PDB entry 3KYD | X-ray diffraction, 2.61 A resolution | chains A and B of the 3 polymer chains in the assembly

Chain A:
Molecule: SUMO-activating enzyme subunit 1
Source organism: Homo sapiens
Reference sequence: Q9UBE0 (SAE1_HUMAN); residue numbers follow UniProt; this construct covers 1-346
Amino-acid sequence (346 residues; each row starts with the number of its first residue):
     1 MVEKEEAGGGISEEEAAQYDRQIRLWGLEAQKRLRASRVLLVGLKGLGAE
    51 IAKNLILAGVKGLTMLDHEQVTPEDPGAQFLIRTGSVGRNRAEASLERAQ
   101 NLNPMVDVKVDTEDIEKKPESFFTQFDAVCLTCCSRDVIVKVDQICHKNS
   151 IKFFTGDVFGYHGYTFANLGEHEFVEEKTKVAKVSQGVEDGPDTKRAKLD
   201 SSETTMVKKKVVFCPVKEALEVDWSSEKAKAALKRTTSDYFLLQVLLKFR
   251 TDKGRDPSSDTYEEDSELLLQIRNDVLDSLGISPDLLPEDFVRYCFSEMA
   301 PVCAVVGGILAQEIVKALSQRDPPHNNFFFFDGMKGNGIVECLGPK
Disordered / not traced: 1-24, 184-203, 346
UniProt features mapped onto this chain:
  - modified residue: Met1 (N-acetylmethionine), Val2 (N-acetylvaline), Ser12 (Phosphoserine), Lys198 (N6-acetyllysine)
  - mutagenesis: Arg21 (R21A: Abolishes ATP-dependent activation of SUMO proteins), Arg24 to Trp26 (Abolishes ATP-dependent activation of SUMO proteins)

Chain B:
Molecule: SUMO-activating enzyme subunit 2
Source organism: Homo sapiens
Notes: EC 6.3.2.-
Reference sequence: Q9UBT2 (SAE2_HUMAN); numbering as in UniProt (aligned over 1-549)
Amino-acid sequence (551 residues; row label = number of the first residue in the row; numbers below 1 keep their minus sign (Ser-1 is residue -1)):
    -1 SLMALSRGLPRELAEAVAGGRVLVVGAGGIGCELLKNLVLTGFSHIDLID
    49 LDTIDVSNLNRQFLFQKKHVGRSKAQVAKESVLQFYPKANIVAYHDSIMN
    99 PDYNVEFFRQFILVMNALDNRAARNHVNRMCLAADVPLIESGTAGYLGQV
   149 TTIKKGVTECYECHPKPTQRTFPGCTIRNTPSEPIHCIVWAKYLFNQLFG
   199 EEDADQEVSPDRADPEAAWEPTEAEARARACNEDGDIKRISTKEWAKSTG
   249 YDPVKLFTKLFKDDIRYLLTMDKLWRKRKPPVPLDWAEVQSQGEETNASD
   299 QQNEPQLGLKDQQVLDVKSYARLFSKSIETLRVHLAEKGDGAELIWDKDD
   349 PSAMDFVTSAANLRMHIFSMNMKSRFDIKSMAGNIIPAIATTNAVIAGLI
   399 VLEGLKILSGKIDQCRTIFLNKQPNPRKKLLVPCALDPPNPNCYVCASKP
   449 EVTVRLNVHKVTVLTLQDKIVKEKFAMVAPDVQIEDGKGTILISSEEGET
   499 EANNHKKLSEFGIRNGSRLQADDFLQDYTLLINILHSEDLGKDVEFEVVG
   549 D
Disordered / not traced: -1 to 3, 198-239, 291-308, 337-344, 549
Differences from the reference sequence: expression tag (-1 to 0); variant Cys229 (Ser in Q9UBT2)
Glycans and other covalent adducts: 5'-{[(3-aminopropyl)sulfonyl]amino}-5'-deoxyadenosine (VMX) linked to Cys173
Metal / ion sites: Zn2+: Cys158, Cys161, Cys441, Cys444
Residues lining bound ligands: VMX (5'-{[(3-aminopropyl)sulfonyl]amino}-5'-deoxyadenosine): Gly24, Ala25, Gly26, Gly27, Ile28, Ile47, Asp48, Leu49, Asp50, Lys72, Asp94, Ser95, Ile96, Met97, Ala115, Leu116, Asp117, Asn118, Ala121, Thr141, Thr174, Arg176
UniProt features mapped onto this chain:
  - active site: Cys173 (Glycyl thioester intermediate)
  - binding site (ATP): Gly24 to Gly29, Asp48, Asn56 to Arg59, Lys72, Ser95, Ile96, Asp117 to Arg122
  - binding site (Zn(2+)): Cys158, Cys161, Cys441, Cys444
  - modified residue: Ser207 (Phosphoserine), Lys271 (N6-acetyllysine), Ser507 (Phosphoserine)
  - cross-link (Glycyl lysine isopeptide (Lys-Gly)): Lys164 (interchain with G-Cter in SUMO1), Lys190 (interchain with G-Cter in SUMO), Lys236 (interchain with G-Cter in SUMO1), Lys257 (interchain with G-Cter in SUMO), Lys271 (interchain with G-Cter in SUMO), Lys275 (interchain with G-Cter in SUMO), Lys371 (interchain with G-Cter in SUMO2), Lys420 (interchain with G-Cter in SUMO1), Lys540 (interchain with G-Cter in SUMO2)
  - natural variant: Gly24 (G24V: In ACCES), Asn56 (N56T: In ACCES), Arg122 (R122G: In ACCES), Glu483 (E483K: In ACCES)
  - mutagenesis: Asn56 (N56A: Abolishes ATP-dependent activation of SUMO proteins), Leu57 (L57A: Strongly reduces ATP-dependent activation of SUMO proteins), Arg59 (R59A: Strongly reduces ATP-dependent activation of SUMO proteins), Lys72 (K72A: Abolishes ATP-dependent activation of SUMO proteins), Asp117 (D117A: Abolishes ATP-dependent activation of SUMO proteins), Cys173 (C173A: Loss of enzyme activity), Thr174 (T174A: Slightly reduced enzyme activity), His184 (H184Q: No effect on enzyme activity), Ile235 (I235A: Strongly reduced interaction with UBE2I; when associated with A-238), Ile238 (I238A: Strongly reduced interaction with UBE2I; when associated with A-235), Asp484 (Strongly reduced interaction with UBE2I), Gly485 (G485GGGG: Strongly reduced interaction with UBE2I)
What the authors report for this chain:
  - catalytic residues: Cys173
  - conformationally variable residues (loop rearrangement): Asp53 to Leu57, Lys164 to Arg168, Gly172 to Thr178, His184, Gly381, Asn382
  - binding site for VMX: Gly27, Ile28, Cys173, Thr174
  - contacts within the chain: Asp50-Asn177 (hydrogen bond), Asp50-Thr178 (hydrogen bond), Asn56-Arg59 (hydrogen bond), Leu57-Arg59, Asp50-Lys72 (hydrogen bond), Asp117-Arg176 (salt bridge)
  - mutagenesis - N56A, L57A, R59A, K72A: decreased catalytic activity on adenylation
  - mutagenesis - D50A: abolished catalytic activity on SUMO1
  - mutagenesis - D50A, D50E, R176A, G381P/N382P, N382P: unchanged catalytic activity on adenylation
  - mutagenesis - D50E, R176A: decreased catalytic activity
  - mutagenesis - D117A: abolished catalytic activity on adenylation
  - mutagenesis - K164A, P165G, T166V, R168P, F170A, P171A, I175A, N177D: unchanged catalytic activity
  - mutagenesis - N382P: decreased catalytic activity on SUMO1
  - mutagenesis - N56A, L57A: unchanged catalytic activity on SUMO1-AVSN
  - mutagenesis - R59A, K72A: decreased catalytic activity on SUMO1-AVSN
  - mutagenesis - D117A, R176A: decreased catalytic activity (cross-linking activity)
  - mutagenesis - D117A/R176A: unchanged catalytic activity (cross-linking assay)
  - mutagenesis - G381P/N382P: abolished catalytic activity on SUMO1-AVSN

Interface between chain A and chain B:
Pairs across the interface (74):
  Glu50(A) with Lys34(B), salt bridge
  Lys53(A) with Glu31(B), salt bridge; Phe61(B)
  Asn54(A) with Thr389(B)
  Leu57(A) with Arg59(B); Gln60(B); Phe61(B), hydrophobic
  Gly77(A) with Leu38(B); Tyr84(B)
  Phe80(A) with Lys34(B); Phe61(B), hydrophobic; Phe83(B)
  Thr84(A) with Phe83(B); Pro85(B)
  Arg98(A) with Gln82(B), hydrogen bond (side chain-backbone); Phe83(B)
  Asn101(A) with Gln64(B)
  Leu102(A) with Arg59(B); Phe61(B)
  Asn103(A) with Asn56(B), hydrogen bond
  Pro104(A) with Asn56(B); Arg59(B)
  Met105(A) with Asn56(B)
  Tyr161(A) with Leu7(B); Leu400(B), hydrophobic
  Glu176(A) with Lys420(B), salt bridge
  Arg235(A) with Pro424(B), hydrogen bond (side chain-backbone); Arg425(B); Lys426(B), hydrogen bond (backbone-side chain)
  Ser259(A) with Arg5(B), hydrogen bond
  Met299(A) with Gly6(B)
  Ala300(A) with Leu38(B), hydrophobic
  Pro301(A) with Thr39(B); Gly396(B); Val399(B), hydrophobic; Leu400(B), hydrophobic
  Ala304(A) with Asn35(B)
  Val305(A) with Val393(B); Leu397(B), hydrophobic
  Gly308(A) with Thr389(B), hydrogen bond (backbone-side chain); Val393(B)
  Ile309(A) with Val393(B), hydrophobic
  Gln312(A) with Tyr144(B), hydrogen bond; Ile387(B); Thr389(B)
  Asp322(A) with Tyr144(B), hydrogen bond; Lys420(B), salt bridge
  Pro323(A) with Gln421(B)
  His325(A) with Lys420(B); Pro422(B); Leu428(B)
  Phe329(A) with Leu428(B), hydrophobic
  Phe331(A) with Leu397(B), hydrophobic; Leu400(B), hydrophobic; Leu429(B), hydrophobic
  Gly333(A) with Leu400(B); Lys404(B)
  Met334(A) with Lys404(B); Lys409(B); Gln412(B)
  Lys335(A) with Pro431(B)
  Gly336(A) with Ile416(B); Leu429(B); Pro431(B)
  Asn337(A) with Pro431(B)
  Gly338(A) with Lys426(B); Lys427(B); Leu428(B), hydrogen bond (backbone-backbone); Leu429(B), hydrogen bond (backbone-backbone)
  Ile339(A) with Lys426(B); Lys427(B)
  Val340(A) with Pro422(B), hydrophobic; Lys426(B), hydrogen bond (backbone-backbone)
  Glu341(A) with Lys426(B), salt bridge
Interface residues without a listed pair, chain A (47 interface residues in all): Pro76, Ala78, Lys178, Thr236, Ser297, Val302, Ala311, Lys316
Interface residues without a listed pair, chain B (42 interface residues in all): Leu11, Ala392, Leu403

Overview:
The interface between chain A and chain B involves 47 residues on one side and 42 on the other, with 11
hydrogen bonds and 5 salt bridges. Polar pairs include Glu50(A)-Lys34(B), Lys53(A)-Glu31(B) and
Glu176(A)-Lys420(B). The paper reports the catalytic residue Cys173(B); N56A, L57A and R59A of chain B, among
others, reduce catalytic activity on adenylation; 19 substitutions were tested in all.
Here chain A is SUMO-activating enzyme subunit 1 and chain B is SUMO-activating enzyme subunit 2, both from
Homo sapiens. Entry 3KYD (Human SUMO E1~SUMO1-AMP tetrahedral intermediate mimic) was determined by X-ray
diffraction, deposited together with 3KYC.
